Entry 3VI4 (X-ray diffraction, 2.90 A resolution); this record covers chains B and F of the 5 polymer chains in the assembly.

[Chain B]
Molecule: Integrin beta-1
Organism: Homo sapiens
UniProtKB: P05556 (ITB1_HUMAN); residues 1-445 here correspond to UniProt positions 21-465 (UniProt number = residue number + 20)
Sequence (454 residues; numbered 1 to 454; the number before each row is that of its first residue):
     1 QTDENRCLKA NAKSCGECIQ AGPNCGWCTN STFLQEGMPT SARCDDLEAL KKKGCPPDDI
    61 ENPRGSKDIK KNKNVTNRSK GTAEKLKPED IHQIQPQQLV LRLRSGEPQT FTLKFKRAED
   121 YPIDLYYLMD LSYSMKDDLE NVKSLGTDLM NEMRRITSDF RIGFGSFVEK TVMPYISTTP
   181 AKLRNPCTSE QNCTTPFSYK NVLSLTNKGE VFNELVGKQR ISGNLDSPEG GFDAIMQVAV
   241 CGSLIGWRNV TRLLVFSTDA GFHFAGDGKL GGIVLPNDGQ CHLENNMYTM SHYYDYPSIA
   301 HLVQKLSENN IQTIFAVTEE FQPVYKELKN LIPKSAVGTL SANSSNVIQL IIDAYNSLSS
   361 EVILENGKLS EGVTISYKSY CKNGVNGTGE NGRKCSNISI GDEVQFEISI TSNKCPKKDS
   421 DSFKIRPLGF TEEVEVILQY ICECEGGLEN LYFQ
Unresolved in the structure: 1-5, 31-39, 446-454
Cystine bridges: Cys-7/Cys-25, Cys-15/Cys-444, Cys-18/Cys-44, Cys-28/Cys-55, Cys-187/Cys-193, Cys-241/Cys-281, Cys-381/Cys-395, Cys-415/Cys-442
Glycans and other covalent adducts: N-acetylglucosamine (NAG) linked to Asn-249, Asn-386
Sequence notes: expression tag (446-454)
Bound ions: Mg2+: Ser-132, Ser-134, Glu-229 (shared with 1 residue of chain I); Ca2+: Glu-169, Asn-224, Asp-226, Pro-228, Glu-229
What the authors report for this chain:
  - conformationally variable residues: Ser-134, Ala-342
  - Mg2+ coordination: Ser-134

[Chain F]
Molecule: SG/19 Fab fragment (Heavy chain)
Organism: Mus musculus
Notes: antibody fragment or engineered binder
Sequence (218 residues; each row starts with the number of its first residue):
     1 QVHLQQSGAE LMKPGASVKI SCKATGYTFT SYWIEWVKQR PGHGLEWLGE ILPGSGYIHY
    61 NEKFKGKATF TTDTSSNTAY MQLSSLTSED SAVYYCSRAL ALYAMDYWGQ GTSVTVSSAK
   121 TTPPSVYPLA PGSAAQTNSM VTLGCLVKGY FPEPVTVTWN SGSLSSGVHT FPAVLQSDLY
   181 TLSSSVTVPS STWPSETVTC NVAHPASSTK VDKKIVPR
Cystine bridges: Cys-22/Cys-96, Cys-145/Cys-200

[Interface between chain B and chain F]
Contacting residue pairs (32; chain B residue first):
  Asn-77(B) with Tyr-57(F)
  Arg-78(B) with Thr-30(F); Ser-31(F), hydrogen bond (side chain-backbone); Trp-33(F); Leu-52(F); Tyr-57(F); Leu-100(F)
  Ser-79(B) with Tyr-57(F); His-59(F), hydrogen bond (backbone-side chain)
  Lys-80(B) with His-59(F), hydrogen bond (backbone-side chain)
  Gly-81(B) with Trp-33(F); Glu-50(F); His-59(F)
  Thr-82(B) with Trp-33(F); Glu-50(F), hydrogen bond (backbone-side chain); Ala-99(F); Leu-100(F), hydrogen bond (side chain-backbone); Ala-101(F), hydrogen bond (side chain-backbone)
  Glu-84(B) with Ala-101(F)
  Lys-85(B) with Ala-101(F)
  Glu-119(B) with Leu-100(F); Ala-101(F), hydrogen bond (side chain-backbone); Leu-102(F)
  Asp-120(B) with Leu-102(F)
  Arg-154(B) with Leu-102(F)
  Arg-155(B) with Leu-102(F); Tyr-103(F), hydrogen bond
  Ile-156(B) with Leu-102(F)
  Thr-157(B) with Leu-102(F)
  Ser-158(B) with Leu-102(F)
  Ser-399(B) with Thr-28(F), hydrogen bond
  Ile-400(B) with Ser-31(F)
Interface residues without a listed pair, chain B (18 interface residues in all): Asp-402
Interface residues without a listed pair, chain F (15 interface residues in all): Tyr-32, Glu-35

[In short]
18 residues of chain B and 15 residues of chain F are in contact, with 9 hydrogen bonds. Polar pairs include
Arg-78(B)/Ser-31(F), Ser-79(B)/His-59(F) and Lys-80(B)/His-59(F). Covalently linked N-acetylglucosamine: at
Asn-249(B) and Asn-386(B). Ser-132(B), Ser-134(B) and Glu-229(B) coordinate Mg2+. The paper reports Mg2+
coordination by Ser-134(B); conformational variability at Ser-134(B) and Ala-342(B).
Here chain B is Integrin beta-1 (Homo sapiens) and chain F is SG/19 Fab fragment (Heavy chain) (Mus musculus).
Entry 3VI4 (Crystal structure of alpha5beta1 integrin headpiece in complex with RGD peptide) was determined by
X-ray diffraction (same publication as 3VI3).
